9QG8 - chains A and K of the 3 polymer chains in the assembly; structure by X-ray diffraction, 2.15 A resolution.

== Chain A ==
Protein: MHC class I antigen
Organism: Acrocephalus arundinaceus
UniProt: O98187 (O98187_ACRAR); residues 3-276 here correspond to UniProt positions 26-299 (UniProt number = residue number + 23)
Sequence (275 residues; row label = number of the first residue in the row):
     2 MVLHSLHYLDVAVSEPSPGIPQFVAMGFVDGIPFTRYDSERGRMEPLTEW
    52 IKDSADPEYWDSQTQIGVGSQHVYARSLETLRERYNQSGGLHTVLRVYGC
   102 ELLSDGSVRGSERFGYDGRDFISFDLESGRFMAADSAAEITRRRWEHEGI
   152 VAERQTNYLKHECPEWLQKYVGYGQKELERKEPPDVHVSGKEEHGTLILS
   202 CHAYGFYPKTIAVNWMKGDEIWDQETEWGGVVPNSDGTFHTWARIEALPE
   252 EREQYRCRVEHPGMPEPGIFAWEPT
Unresolved in the structure: 276
Disulfide bonds: Cys101-Cys164, Cys202-Cys258
Sequence notes: initiating methionine (2)
Reported in the primary citation:
  - conformationally variable residues: Arg155
  - specificity-determining residues: Arg97, Arg155

== Chain K ==
Protein: Lys-thr-met-met-ala-his-asp-leu
Sequence (8 residues; row label = number of the first residue in the row):
     1 KTMMAHDL

== How chain A and chain K interact ==
Residue-residue contacts - 41 pairs, chain A then chain K:
  Tyr9(A) - Lys1(K)  hydrogen bond (side chain-backbone)
  Tyr9(A) - Thr2(K)
  Met45(A) - Thr2(K)
  Ser63(A) - Lys1(K)
  Gln64(A) - Lys1(K)
  Gln64(A) - Thr2(K)  hydrogen bond (side chain-backbone)
  Ile67(A) - Thr2(K)
  Ile67(A) - Met3(K)
  Ile67(A) - Met4(K)
  Gly70(A) - Met4(K)
  Ser71(A) - Met4(K)
  Ser71(A) - Ala5(K)  hydrogen bond (side chain-backbone)
  Val74(A) - Ala5(K)
  Val74(A) - His6(K)
  Val74(A) - Asp7(K)
  Tyr75(A) - Ala5(K)
  Arg77(A) - Asp7(K)  salt bridge
  Ser78(A) - Leu8(K)
  Leu82(A) - Leu8(K)  hydrophobic
  Arg85(A) - Leu8(K)  hydrogen bond (side chain-backbone)
  Arg97(A) - Met3(K)  hydrogen bond (side chain-backbone)
  Arg97(A) - Met4(K)
  Arg97(A) - Ala5(K)
  Tyr99(A) - Thr2(K)
  Tyr99(A) - Met3(K)  hydrogen bond (side chain-backbone)
  Glu113(A) - Met3(K)
  Phe122(A) - Leu8(K)  hydrophobic
  Thr142(A) - Leu8(K)  hydrogen bond (side chain-backbone)
  Arg145(A) - Asp7(K)  hydrogen bond (side chain-backbone)
  Arg145(A) - Leu8(K)  hydrogen bond (side chain-backbone)
  Trp146(A) - His6(K)
  Trp146(A) - Asp7(K)  hydrogen bond (side chain-backbone)
  Trp146(A) - Leu8(K)  hydrophobic
  Val152(A) - His6(K)
  Arg155(A) - His6(K)  hydrogen bond
  Gln156(A) - Met3(K)
  Gln156(A) - His6(K)
  Tyr159(A) - Lys1(K)  hydrogen bond (side chain-backbone)
  Tyr159(A) - Met3(K)  hydrophobic
  Trp167(A) - Lys1(K)
  Tyr171(A) - Lys1(K)  hydrogen bond (side chain-backbone)
Other interface residues (no listed pair), chain A (29 interface residues in all): Leu7, Tyr60, Phe115
The authors on this interface:
  - specific contacts: Tyr9(A)-Lys1(K) (hydrogen bond), Ser63(A)-Lys1(K), Gln64(A)-Thr2(K) (hydrogen bond), Ile67(A)-Met4(K) (hydrophobic contact), Ser71(A)-Ala5(K), Val74(A)-Met4(K) (hydrophobic contact), Arg77(A)-Asp7(K) (salt bridge), Arg85(A)-Leu8(K), Arg97(A)-Met3(K), Tyr99(A)-Met3(K), Glu113(A)-His6(K) (water-mediated contact), Thr142(A)-Leu8(K), Arg145(A)-Asp7(K) (hydrogen bond), Trp146(A)-Asp7(K) (hydrogen bond), Arg155(A)-His6(K) (hydrogen bond), Tyr159(A)-Lys1(K) (hydrogen bond), Tyr171(A)-Lys1(K) (hydrogen bond)

== Summary ==
29 residues of chain A and 8 residues of chain K are in contact; the contacts include 13 hydrogen bonds and 1
salt bridge. Among the polar pairs are Arg77(A)-Asp7(K), Tyr9(A)-Lys1(K) and Gln64(A)-Thr2(K). The authors
report hydrogen bonds between Tyr9(A) and Lys1(K), Gln64(A) and Thr2(K) and Arg145(A) and Asp7(K) among
others; contacts between Ser63(A) and Lys1(K), Ser71(A) and Ala5(K) and Arg85(A) and Leu8(K) among others;
hydrophobic contacts between Ile67(A) and Met4(K) and Val74(A) and Met4(K). The paper reports specificity
determinants Arg97(A) and Arg155(A); conformational variability at Arg155(A).
Here chain A is MHC class I antigen (Acrocephalus arundinaceus) and chain K is
Lys-thr-met-met-ala-his-asp-leu. Entry 9QG8 (Crystal structure of the great reed warbler MHC class I in
complex with an 8-mer peptide) was determined by X-ray diffraction.
